1Z7Q - chains E and F of the 42 polymer chains in the assembly; structure by X-ray diffraction, 3.22 A resolution.

== Chain E ==
Name: Proteasome component PUP2
Source organism: Saccharomyces cerevisiae
Notes: EC 3.4.25.1
Reference sequence: P32379 (PSA5_YEAST); residues 1-260 here = UniProt positions 1-260
Chain sequence (260 residues; each row starts with the number of its first residue):
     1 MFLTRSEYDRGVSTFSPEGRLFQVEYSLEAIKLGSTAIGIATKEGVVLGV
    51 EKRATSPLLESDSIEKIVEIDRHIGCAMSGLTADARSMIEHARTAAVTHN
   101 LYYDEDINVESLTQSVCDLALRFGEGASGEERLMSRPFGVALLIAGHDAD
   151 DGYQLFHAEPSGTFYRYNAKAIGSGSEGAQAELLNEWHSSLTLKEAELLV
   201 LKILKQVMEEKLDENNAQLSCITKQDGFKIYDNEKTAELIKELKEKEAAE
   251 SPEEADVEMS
Disordered / not traced: 1-5, 251-260

== Chain F ==
Name: Proteasome component PRE5
Source organism: Saccharomyces cerevisiae
Notes: EC 3.4.25.1
Reference sequence: P40302 (PSA1_YEAST); residue numbers follow UniProt; this construct covers 1-234
Chain sequence (234 residues; row label = number of the first residue in the row):
     1 MFRNNYDGDTVTFSPTGRLFQVEYALEAIKQGSVTVGLRSNTHAVLVALK
    51 RNADELSSYQKKIIKCDEHMGLSLAGLAPDARVLSNYLRQQCNYSSLVFN
   101 RKLAVERAGHLLCDKAQKNTQSYGGRPYGVGLLIIGYDKSGAHLLEFQPS
   151 GNVTELYGTAIGARSQGAKTYLERTLDTFIKIDGNPDELIKAGVEAISQS
   201 LRDESLTVDNLSIAIVGKDTPFTIYDGEAVAKYI
UniProt features mapped onto this chain:
  - modified residue: Ser-14 (Phosphoserine)
  - cross-link: Lys-191 (Glycyl lysine isopeptide (Lys-Gly) (interchain with G-Cter in ubiquitin))

== Interface between chain E and chain F ==
Contacting residue pairs (42):
  Tyr-8(E) / Asp-7(F)  hydrogen bond
  Ser-13(E) / Gly-124(F)
  Ser-13(E) / Gly-125(F)
  Ser-13(E) / Arg-126(F)
  Thr-14(E) / Gln-21(F)
  Phe-15(E) / Gln-21(F)  hydrogen bond (backbone-side chain)
  Phe-15(E) / Tyr-24(F)
  Phe-15(E) / Ala-25(F)  hydrophobic
  Phe-15(E) / Pro-127(F)
  Ser-16(E) / Tyr-24(F)
  Pro-17(E) / Tyr-24(F)
  Pro-17(E) / Glu-27(F)
  Gly-19(E) / Tyr-24(F)
  Gly-19(E) / Ala-28(F)
  Leu-21(E) / Arg-126(F)
  Gln-114(E) / Arg-82(F)  hydrogen bond
  Asp-118(E) / Arg-82(F)  salt bridge
  Glu-125(E) / Gly-124(F)
  Gly-126(E) / Gly-124(F)
  Ser-128(E) / Ser-122(F)
  Ser-128(E) / Tyr-123(F)  hydrogen bond (side chain-backbone)
  Ser-128(E) / Gly-125(F)
  Gly-162(E) / Pro-79(F)
  Thr-163(E) / Gln-60(F)
  Thr-163(E) / Ala-78(F)
  Thr-163(E) / Pro-79(F)
  Phe-164(E) / Gln-60(F)
  Tyr-165(E) / Ser-58(F)
  Tyr-165(E) / Gln-60(F)
  Arg-166(E) / Leu-56(F)
  Arg-166(E) / Ser-57(F)
  Arg-166(E) / Ser-58(F)  hydrogen bond (backbone-side chain)
  Tyr-167(E) / Ala-53(F)
  Tyr-167(E) / Leu-56(F)
  Tyr-167(E) / Ser-57(F)
  Asn-168(E) / Leu-56(F)  hydrogen bond (backbone-backbone)
  Ala-169(E) / Leu-56(F)
  Gln-180(E) / Asp-54(F)  hydrogen bond
  Leu-184(E) / Asp-54(F)
  Leu-184(E) / Glu-55(F)
  Leu-184(E) / Leu-56(F)  hydrophobic
  Trp-187(E) / Leu-56(F)  hydrophobic
Also at the interface, not in a pair above, chain E (28 interface residues in all): Glu-18, Leu-121, Ala-127, Ser-161
Also at the interface, not in a pair above, chain F (29 interface residues in all): Gly-8, Asn-52, Leu-77, Val-83, Lys-118, Asn-119, Gly-129

== In short ==
The interface between chain E and chain F involves 28 residues on one side and 29 on the other, with 7
hydrogen bonds and 1 salt bridge. Polar contacts include Asp-118(E)/Arg-82(F), Tyr-8(E)/Asp-7(F) and
Phe-15(E)/Gln-21(F).
Here chain E is Proteasome component PUP2 and chain F is Proteasome component PRE5, both from Saccharomyces
cerevisiae. Entry 1Z7Q (Crystal structure of the 20s proteasome from yeast in complex with the proteasome
activator PA26 from ...) was determined by X-ray diffraction, deposited together with 1YA7, 1YAR and 1YAU.
